PDB entry 4K40 | X-ray diffraction, 2.63 A resolution | chain A

== Chain A ==
Name: GDSL-like Lipase/Acylhydrolase family protein
From: Neisseria meningitidis LNP21362
UniProt: A0A0A8F713 (A0A0A8F713_NEIME); numbering as in UniProt (aligned over 21-397)
Sequence (379 residues; numbered 19 to 397; the number before each row is that of its first residue):
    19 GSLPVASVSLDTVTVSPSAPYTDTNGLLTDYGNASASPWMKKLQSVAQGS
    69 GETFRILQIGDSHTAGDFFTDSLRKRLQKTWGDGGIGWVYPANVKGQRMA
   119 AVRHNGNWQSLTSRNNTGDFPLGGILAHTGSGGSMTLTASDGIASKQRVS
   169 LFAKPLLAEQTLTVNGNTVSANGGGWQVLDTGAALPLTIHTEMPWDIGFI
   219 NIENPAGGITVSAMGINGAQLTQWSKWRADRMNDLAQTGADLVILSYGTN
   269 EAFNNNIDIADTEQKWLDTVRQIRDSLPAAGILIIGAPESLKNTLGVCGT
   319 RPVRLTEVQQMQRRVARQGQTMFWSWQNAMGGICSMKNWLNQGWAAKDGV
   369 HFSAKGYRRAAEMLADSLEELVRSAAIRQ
Not modelled in the structure: 19-44, 394-397
Disulfides: Cys316-Cys352
Sequence notes: expression tag (19-20)
From the paper describing this entry:
  - catalytic residues: Ser80, Gly236, Asn268, Asp366, His369
  - contacts within the chain: Ser80-Gly236 (hydrogen bond), Asp366-Val368 (backbone contact)

== In short ==
From the paper: catalytic residues Ser80, Gly236 and Asn268 among others; contacts within the chain involving
Ser80, Gly236 and Val368 among others.
Chain A is GDSL-like Lipase/Acylhydrolase family protein (Neisseria meningitidis LNP21362); the structure,
Peptidoglycan O-acetylesterase in action, 0 min, was determined by X-ray diffraction together with 4K3U, 4K7J
and 4K9S from the same study.
